PDB entry 1IXR | X-ray diffraction, 3.30 A resolution | chains A and B of the 3 polymer chains in the assembly

# Chain A (and B)
Name: Holliday junction DNA helicase ruvA
From: Thermus thermophilus
Notes: chain B of this document is another copy of the same molecule, construct and numbering; everything in this record applies to it too
UniProtKB: Q9F1Q3 (RUVA_THET8); residues 1-191 here = UniProt positions 1-191
Chain sequence (191 residues; numbered 1 to 191; the number before each row is that of its first residue):
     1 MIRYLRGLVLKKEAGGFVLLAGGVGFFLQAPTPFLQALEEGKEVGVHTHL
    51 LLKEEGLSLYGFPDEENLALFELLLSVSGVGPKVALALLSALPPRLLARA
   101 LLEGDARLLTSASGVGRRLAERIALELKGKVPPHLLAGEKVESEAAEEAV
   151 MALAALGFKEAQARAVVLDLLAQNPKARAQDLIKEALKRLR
Unresolved in the structure: 136-191 (chain B: fully traced)
Swiss-Prot annotation at these positions:
  - region: P132 to S143 (Flexible linker)
  - motif: E54, E55 (Acidic pin)
  - mutagenesis: E121 to E126 (Only one RuvA tetramer is found in the RuvA-RuvB-HJ complex, cannot form octameric RuvA, poor branch migration, poorly stimulates RuvB ATPase), L125 to E126 (Only one RuvA tetramer is found in the RuvA-RuvB-HJ complex, cannot form octameric RuvA. Binds HJ DNA, poor branch migration, poorly stimulates RuvB ATPase)

# Chain A / chain B interface
Residue-residue contacts (22; chain A residue first):
  K11(A) with E139(B), salt bridge
  V18(A) with R3(B)
  G23(A) with L5(B); R6(B)
  V24(A) with Y4(B); L5(B), hydrophobic
  G25(A) with M1(B); I2(B); R3(B), hydrogen bond (backbone-backbone); Y4(B), hydrogen bond (backbone-backbone)
  F26(A) with M1(B); I2(B), hydrophobic
  F27(A) with M1(B), hydrogen bond (backbone-backbone); R3(B)
  L50(A) with M1(B), hydrophobic
  K53(A) with L52(B)
  E55(A) with L51(B); L52(B), hydrogen bond (backbone-backbone)
  G56(A) with L52(B)
  L57(A) with M1(B), hydrophobic; L50(B), hydrophobic
  L59(A) with M1(B), hydrophobic
Interface residues without a listed pair, chain A (16 interface residues in all): I2, L20, E54

# Summary
16 residues of chain A and 10 residues of chain B are in contact; the contacts include 4 hydrogen bonds and 1
salt bridge. Polar contacts include K11(A)-E139(B), G25(A)-R3(B) and G25(A)-Y4(B). Curated annotation
(UniProt) lists 6 mutagenesis sites on chain A.
Chain A and chain B are both Holliday junction DNA helicase ruvA (Thermus thermophilus); the structure,
RuvA-RuvB complex, was determined by X-ray diffraction together with 1IXS from the same study.
